9ERC - chains L and T of the 4 polymer chains in the assembly; structure by X-ray diffraction, 1.31 A resolution.

[Chain L]
Molecule: Hydrogenase-2 large chain
From: Escherichia coli
Notes: EC 1.12.99.6
Reference sequence: P0ACE0 (MBHM_ECOLI); numbering as in UniProt (aligned over 1-567)
Chain sequence (567 residues; numbered 1 to 567; the number before each row is that of its first residue):
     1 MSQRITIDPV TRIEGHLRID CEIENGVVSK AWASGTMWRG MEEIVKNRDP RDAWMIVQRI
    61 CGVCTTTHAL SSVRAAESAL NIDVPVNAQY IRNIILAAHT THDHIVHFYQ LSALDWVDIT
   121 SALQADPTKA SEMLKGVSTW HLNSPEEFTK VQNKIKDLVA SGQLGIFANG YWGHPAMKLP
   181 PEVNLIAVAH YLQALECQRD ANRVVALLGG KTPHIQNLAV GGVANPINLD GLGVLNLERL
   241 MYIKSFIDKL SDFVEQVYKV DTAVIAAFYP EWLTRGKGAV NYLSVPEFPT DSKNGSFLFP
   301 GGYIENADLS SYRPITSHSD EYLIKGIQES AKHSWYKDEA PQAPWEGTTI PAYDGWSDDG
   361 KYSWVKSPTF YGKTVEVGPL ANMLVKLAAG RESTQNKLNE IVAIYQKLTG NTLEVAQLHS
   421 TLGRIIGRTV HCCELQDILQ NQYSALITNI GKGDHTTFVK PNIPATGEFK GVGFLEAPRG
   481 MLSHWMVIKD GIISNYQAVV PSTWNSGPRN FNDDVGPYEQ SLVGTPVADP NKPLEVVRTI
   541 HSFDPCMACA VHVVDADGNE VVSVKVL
Not modelled in the structure: 1, 553-567
Curated features (UniProtKB/Swiss-Prot):
  - binding site (Ni(2+)): Cys61, Cys64, Cys546, Cys549
  - site: His552, Val553 (Cleavage)
Ion coordination: Mg2+ site 1: Glu42, Ala498; Ni2+: Cys61, Cys64, Cys546, Cys549; carbonmonoxide-(dicyano) iron Fe: Cys64, Cys549; Mg2+ site 2 near Glu196 (its only coordinating residue here)
Residues lining bound ligands: carbonmonoxide-(dicyano) iron (FCO): Cys64, Thr67, His68, Ala477, Pro478, Arg479, Leu482, Val500, Pro501, Ser502, Cys546, Cys549

[Chain T]
Molecule: Hydrogenase-2 small chain
From: Escherichia coli
Notes: EC 1.12.99.6
Reference sequence: P69741 (MBHT_ECOLI); residues 2-293 here correspond to UniProt positions 39-330 (UniProt number = residue number + 37)
Chain sequence (298 residues; row label = number of the first residue in the row):
     2 MAESVTNPQR PPVIWIGAQE CTGCTESLLR ATHPTVENLV LETISLEYHE VLSAAFGHQV
    62 EENKHNALEK YKGQYVLVVD GSIPLKDNGI YCMVAGEPIV DHIRKAAEGA AAIIAIGSCS
   122 AWGGVAAAGV NPTGAVSLQE VLPGKTVINI PGCPPNPHNF LATVAHIITY GKPPKLDDKN
   182 RPTFAYGRLI HEHCERRPHF DAGRFAKEFG DEGHREGWCL YHLGCKGPET YGNCSTLQFC
   242 DVGGVWPVAI GHPCYGCNEE GIGFHKGIHQ LANVENQTPR SQKPDVNAKE GGHHHHHH
Not modelled in the structure: 2-9, 277-299
Construct notes: expression tag (294-299)
Curated features (UniProtKB/Swiss-Prot):
  - binding site ([4Fe-4S] cluster): Cys22, Cys25, Cys120, Cys154, His192, Cys195, Cys220, Cys226
  - binding site ([3Fe-4S] cluster): Cys235, Cys255, Cys258
Ion coordination: 4Fe-4S cluster Fe site 1: Cys22, Cys25, Cys120, Cys154; 4Fe-4S cluster Fe site 2: His192, Cys195, Cys220, Cys226; 3Fe-4S cluster Fe: Cys235, Cys255, Cys258
Residues lining bound ligands:
  - 3Fe-4S cluster (F3S): Ile191, Thr231, Cys235, Phe240, Trp247, Pro248, Cys255, Tyr256, Gly257, Cys258, Asn259
  - 4Fe-4S cluster (SF4), molecule 1: Glu21, Cys22, Gly24, Cys25, Gly82, Gly118, Ser119, Cys120, Val126, Gly153, Cys154, Pro155
  - 4Fe-4S cluster (SF4), molecule 2: Ile191, His192, Cys195, Arg197, Arg198, Phe201, Cys220, Leu221, Tyr222, Cys226, Gly228, Pro229, Val249

[Interface between chain L and chain T]
Pairs across the interface - 34 pairs, chain L then chain T:
  Leu229(L) - Tyr171(T)  hydrophobic
  Leu229(L) - Phe185(T)
  Asp230(L) - Pro175(T)
  Asp230(L) - Lys176(T)  salt bridge
  Asp230(L) - Thr184(T)  hydrogen bond (backbone-side chain)
  Asp230(L) - Phe185(T)  hydrogen bond (backbone-backbone)
  Gly231(L) - Phe185(T)
  Leu232(L) - Phe185(T)
  Leu232(L) - Ala186(T)
  Leu232(L) - Arg189(T)
  Leu232(L) - Gly233(T)
  Leu232(L) - Asn234(T)
  Leu232(L) - Thr237(T)
  Leu237(L) - Ala163(T)
  Leu237(L) - Ala166(T)
  Leu237(L) - His167(T)
  Glu238(L) - His34(T)  salt bridge
  Glu238(L) - His159(T)
  Glu238(L) - Ala163(T)
  Glu238(L) - Leu238(T)
  Arg239(L) - Leu238(T)
  Met241(L) - His34(T)
  Met241(L) - Pro35(T)
  Met241(L) - Leu162(T)
  Met241(L) - Ala163(T)  hydrophobic
  Met241(L) - Ala166(T)  hydrophobic
  Tyr242(L) - Thr33(T)
  Tyr242(L) - His34(T)
  Tyr242(L) - Asp242(T)  hydrogen bond (side chain-backbone)
  Ser245(L) - Thr33(T)
  Ser245(L) - His34(T)
  Ile447(L) - Thr170(T)
  Ile447(L) - Tyr171(T)  hydrogen bond (backbone-side chain)
  Gly451(L) - Tyr171(T)
Other interface residues (no listed pair), chain L (14 interface residues in all): Asn236, Ile450
Other interface residues (no listed pair), chain T (23 interface residues in all): Gly188, His194

[In short]
14 residues of chain L face 23 of chain T across their interface, with 4 hydrogen bonds and 2 salt bridges.
Among the polar pairs are Asp230(L)-Lys176(T), Glu238(L)-His34(T) and Asp230(L)-Thr184(T). Ligands of chain L:
carbonmonoxide-(dicyano) iron. Chain T binds 4Fe-4S cluster and 3Fe-4S cluster.
Here chain L is Hydrogenase-2 large chain and chain T is Hydrogenase-2 small chain, both from Escherichia
coli. Entry 9ERC (Hydrogenase-2 Ni-Li state) was determined by X-ray diffraction.
